Entry 2PGQ (X-ray diffraction, 1.80 A resolution); this record covers chains A and B.

[Chain A]
Molecule: Thrombin light chain
Organism: Homo sapiens
Notes: EC 3.4.21.5
Reference sequence: P00734 (THRB_HUMAN); residues 1-14 here correspond to UniProt positions 336-349 (UniProt number = residue number + 335)
Chain sequence (45 residues; numbered 1 to 15 plus 30 insertion-coded residues; the number before each row is that of its first residue; a row labelled like 14A-14M holds insertion residues (14A, then the next letters in order)):
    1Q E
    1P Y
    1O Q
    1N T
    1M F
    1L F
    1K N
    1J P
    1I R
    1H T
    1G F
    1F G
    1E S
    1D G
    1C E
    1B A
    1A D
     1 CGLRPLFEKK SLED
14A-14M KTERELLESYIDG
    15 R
Unresolved in the structure: 14M, 15
Metal / ion sites: Zn2+ site 1: Asp1A, Lys9 (shared with His119(B), Glu127(B) of chain B); Zn2+ site 2 near Asp14L (its only coordinating residue here)
Curated features (UniProtKB/Swiss-Prot):
  - site: Arg15 (Cleavage)

[Chain B]
Molecule: Thrombin heavy chain
Organism: Homo sapiens
Notes: EC 3.4.21.5
Reference sequence: P00734 (THRB_HUMAN); the construct lacks a stretch of the UniProt sequence and is renumbered around it, so the offset changes along the chain: 16-36 = UniProt 364-384; 37-60 = UniProt 386-409; 61-77 = UniProt 419-435; 78-97 = UniProt 437-456; 7 more segments
Chain sequence (259 residues; each row starts with the number of its first residue; note: 1 number in that range is skipped by the numbering (no residue carries it; nothing is unmodelled there); a row labelled like 60A-60I holds insertion residues (60A, then the next letters in order)):
    16 IVEGSDAEIG MSPWQVMLFR K
   36A S
    37 PQELLCGASL ISDRWVLTAA HCLL
60A-60I YPPWDKNFT
    61 ENDLLVRIGK HSRTRYE
   77A R
    78 NIEKISMLEK IYIHPRYNWR
   97A E
    98 NLDRDIALMK LKKPVAFSDY IHPVCLPDRE TA
129A-129C ASL
   130 LQAGYKGRVT GWGNLKETWT
149A-149E ANVGK
   150 GQPSVLQVVN LPIVERPVCK DSTRIRITDN MFCAG
  184A Y
   185 KP
186A-186D DEGK
   187 RGDAAEGDSG GPFVMKSP
204A-204B FN
   205 NRWYQMGIVS WGE
   219 GAD
  221A R
   222 DGKYGFYTHV FRLKKWIQKV IDQFGE
Unresolved in the structure: 246-247
Construct notes: engineered mutation Ala191 (Cys564 in P00734), Ala220 (Cys594 in P00734)
Disulfide bonds: Cys42-Cys58, Cys168-Cys182
Glycans and other covalent adducts: PPACK (0G6) linked to His57, Ser195; N-acetylglucosamine (NAG) linked to Asn60G
Metal / ion sites: Zn2+ site 1 near Glu77 (its only coordinating residue here); Zn2+ site 2: His119, Glu127 (shared with Asp1A(A), Lys9(A) of chain A)
Residues lining bound ligands: PPACK (0G6; D-phenylalanyl-N-[(2S,3S)-6-{[amino(iminio)methyl]amino}-1-chloro-2-hydroxyhexan-3-yl]-L-prolinamide): Tyr60A, Trp60D, Glu97A, Asn98, Leu99, Ile174, Asp189, Ala190, Ala191, Glu192, Gly193, Asp194, Val213, Ser214, Trp215, Gly216, Glu217, Gly219, Ala220, Gly226
Curated features (UniProtKB/Swiss-Prot):
  - region: Ala183 to Val200 (High affinity receptor-binding region which is also known as the TP508 peptide)
  - active site (Charge relay system): His57, Asp102, Ser195
  - glycosylation: Asn60G (N-linked (GlcNAc...) (complex) asparagine)

[Chain A / chain B interface]
Inter-chain disulfides: Cys1(A)-Cys122(B)
Residue-residue contacts (83; chain A residue first):
  Cys1(A) with Pro120(B); Val121(B); Cys122(B), disulfide; Arg206(B), hydrogen bond (backbone-side chain)
  Asp1A(A) with His119(B), salt bridge; Arg206(B)
  Ala1B(A) with Arg206(B), hydrogen bond (backbone-side chain)
  Gly1D(A) with Phe114(B); Pro120(B)
  Ser1E(A) with Ser48(B); Asp49(B), hydrogen bond; Phe114(B)
  Gly1F(A) with Asp49(B); Arg50(B)
  Phe1G(A) with Ile47(B); Ser48(B), hydrogen bond (backbone-side chain); Arg50(B); Trp51(B); Ile242(B), hydrophobic
  Thr1H(A) with Trp51(B), hydrogen bond (backbone-side chain); Ile242(B), hydrogen bond (side chain-backbone); Asp243(B), hydrogen bond; Phe245(B)
  Asn1K(A) with Asp243(B), hydrogen bond (backbone-side chain)
  Phe1L(A) with Ile238(B), hydrophobic; Gln239(B); Asp243(B)
  Gln1O(A) with Asp125(B)
  Tyr1P(A) with Arg206(B); Tyr208(B)
  Glu1Q(A) with Asn204B(B)
  Gly2(A) with Trp29(B); Pro120(B), hydrogen bond (backbone-backbone); Cys122(B); Arg206(B); Trp207(B), hydrogen bond (backbone-backbone)
  Leu3(A) with His119(B); Asn205(B); Arg206(B)
  Arg4(A) with Gly25(B); Met26(B), hydrogen bond (side chain-backbone); Pro28(B); Trp29(B); Arg137(B); Trp207(B)
  Pro5(A) with Ser115(B); Asp116(B); His119(B)
  Leu6(A) with Ile24(B); Asp116(B); Tyr117(B), hydrophobic
  Phe7(A) with Glu23(B); Ile24(B); Gly25(B); Met26(B), hydrophobic
  Glu8(A) with Lys202(B), salt bridge; Asn205(B); Trp207(B), hydrogen bond
  Lys9(A) with His119(B), hydrogen bond
  Asp14(A) with Glu23(B); Met26(B); Arg137(B), salt bridge; Trp207(B)
  Lys14A(A) with Glu23(B), hydrogen bond (backbone-side chain)
  Thr14B(A) with Arg137(B), hydrogen bond; Asn159(B), hydrogen bond
  Glu14C(A) with Arg137(B); Lys202(B), salt bridge
  Glu14E(A) with Lys135(B), salt bridge; Asn159(B), hydrogen bond; Tyr184A(B), hydrogen bond
  Leu14F(A) with Lys135(B); Gly136(B); Asn159(B); Trp207(B), hydrophobic
  Ser14I(A) with Gly133(B); Tyr134(B); Lys135(B), hydrogen bond (side chain-backbone)
  Tyr14J(A) with Leu129C(B); Tyr134(B), hydrophobic; Met201(B); Lys202(B), hydrogen bond (side chain-backbone); Pro204(B)
Interface residues without a listed pair, chain A (32 interface residues in all): Glu1C, Phe1M, Leu14G
Interface residues without a listed pair, chain B (44 interface residues in all): Leu123, Lys186D, Lys235

[Overview]
32 residues of chain A and 44 residues of chain B are in contact, with 1 disulfide bond, 20 hydrogen bonds and
5 salt bridges. Polar pairs include Asp1A(A)-His119(B), Glu8(A)-Lys202(B) and Glu14E(A)-Lys135(B). PPACK is
covalently linked to Ser195(B). Covalently linked N-acetylglucosamine: at Asn60G(B).
Chain A is Thrombin light chain and chain B is Thrombin heavy chain, both from Homo sapiens; the structure,
Human thrombin mutant C191A-C220A in complex with the inhibitor PPACK, was determined by X-ray diffraction
together with 2PGB from the same study.
